Entry 9PD8 (electron microscopy, 4.23 A resolution (low resolution: residue-level contacts below are approximate; hydrogen-bond / salt-bridge calls are withheld)); this record covers chains G and M of the 15 polymer chains in the assembly.

Chain G:
Molecule: Syntaxin-1A
Source organism: Rattus norvegicus
Reference sequence: P32851 (STX1A_RAT); residue numbers follow UniProt; this construct covers 1-267
Chain sequence (267 residues; numbered 1 to 267; the number before each row is that of its first residue):
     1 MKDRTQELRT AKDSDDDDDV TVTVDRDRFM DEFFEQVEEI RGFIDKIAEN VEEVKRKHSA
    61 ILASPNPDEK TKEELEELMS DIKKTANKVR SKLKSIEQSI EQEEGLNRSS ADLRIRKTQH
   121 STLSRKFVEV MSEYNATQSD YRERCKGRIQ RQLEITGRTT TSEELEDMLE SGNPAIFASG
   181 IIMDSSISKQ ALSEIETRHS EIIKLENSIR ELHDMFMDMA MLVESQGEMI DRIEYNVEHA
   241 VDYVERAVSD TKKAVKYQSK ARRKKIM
Not modelled in the structure: 1-196, 260-267
UniProt features mapped onto this chain:
  - site: Lys-253, Ala-254 (Microbial infection: Cleavage)
  - modified residue (Phosphoserine): Ser-14, Ser-64, Ser-95, Ser-188
  - cross-link (Glycyl lysine isopeptide (Lys-Gly)): Lys-252 (interchain with G-Cter in SUMO), Lys-253 (interchain with G-Cter in SUMO), Lys-256 (interchain with G-Cter in SUMO)

Chain M:
Molecule: Alpha-soluble NSF attachment protein isoform X2
Source organism: Cricetulus griseus
Reference sequence: A0A8C2LIB4 (A0A8C2LIB4_CRIGR); residue numbers follow UniProt; this construct covers 1-295
Chain sequence (296 residues; row label = number of the first residue in the row; numbering starts at 0):
     0 GMDTSGKQAE AMALLAEAER KVKNSQSFFS GLFGGSSKIE EACEIYARAA NMFKMAKNWS
    60 AAGNAFCQAA QLHLQLQSKH DAATCFVDAG NAFKKADPQE AINCLMRAIE IYTDMGRFTI
   120 AAKHHISIAE IYETELVDVE KAIAHYEQSA DYYKGEESNS SANKCLLKVA GYAAQLEQYQ
   180 KAIDIYEQVG TSAMDSPLLK YSAKDYFFKA ALCHFCIDML NAKLAVQKYE ELFPAFSDSR
   240 ECKLMKKLLE AHEEQNVDSY TESVKEYDSI SRLDQWLTTM LLRIKKTIQG DEEDLR
Not modelled in the structure: 289-295
Differences from the reference sequence: expression tag (0); conflict Ile-44 (Met in A0A8C2LIB4), Met-244 (Val in A0A8C2LIB4)

Chain G / chain M interface:
Contacting residue pairs - 14 pairs, chain G then chain M:
  Glu-206(G) / Ile-269(M)
  Arg-210(G) / Ile-269(M)
  Arg-210(G) / Ser-270(M)
  Arg-210(G) / Arg-271(M)
  Glu-211(G) / Arg-271(M)
  His-213(G) / Tyr-200(M)
  Asp-214(G) / Arg-271(M)
  Phe-216(G) / Leu-197(M)
  Phe-216(G) / Tyr-200(M)
  Ala-220(G) / Leu-197(M)
  Ala-220(G) / Leu-198(M)
  Met-221(G) / Lys-163(M)
  Ser-225(G) / Lys-163(M)
  Glu-228(G) / Ser-159(M)
Also at the interface, not in a pair above, chain G (14 interface residues in all): Asn-207, Met-217, Glu-224, Arg-232
Also at the interface, not in a pair above, chain M (11 interface residues in all): Thr-118, Pro-196, Ser-201

Summary:
Chain G and chain M form an interface of 14 and 11 residues respectively.
Here chain G is Syntaxin-1A (Rattus norvegicus) and chain M is Alpha-soluble NSF attachment protein isoform X2
(Cricetulus griseus). Entry 9PD8 (22bin20S complex (NSF-alphaSNAP-2:2 syntaxin-1a:SNAP-25), hydrolyzing, class
21) was determined by electron microscopy, deposited together with 9OJR, 9OJU, 9OJZ, 9OK3, 9OK5, 9OKC and 17
further entries.
